7VZG - chains A and F of the 14 polymer chains in the assembly; structure by electron microscopy, 2.61 A resolution.

Chain A:
Molecule: PscA
From: Chloracidobacterium thermophilum
Reference sequence: G2LDR8 (G2LDR8_CHLTF); residue numbers follow UniProt; this construct covers 8-865
Sequence (858 residues; numbered 8 to 865; the number before each row is that of its first residue):
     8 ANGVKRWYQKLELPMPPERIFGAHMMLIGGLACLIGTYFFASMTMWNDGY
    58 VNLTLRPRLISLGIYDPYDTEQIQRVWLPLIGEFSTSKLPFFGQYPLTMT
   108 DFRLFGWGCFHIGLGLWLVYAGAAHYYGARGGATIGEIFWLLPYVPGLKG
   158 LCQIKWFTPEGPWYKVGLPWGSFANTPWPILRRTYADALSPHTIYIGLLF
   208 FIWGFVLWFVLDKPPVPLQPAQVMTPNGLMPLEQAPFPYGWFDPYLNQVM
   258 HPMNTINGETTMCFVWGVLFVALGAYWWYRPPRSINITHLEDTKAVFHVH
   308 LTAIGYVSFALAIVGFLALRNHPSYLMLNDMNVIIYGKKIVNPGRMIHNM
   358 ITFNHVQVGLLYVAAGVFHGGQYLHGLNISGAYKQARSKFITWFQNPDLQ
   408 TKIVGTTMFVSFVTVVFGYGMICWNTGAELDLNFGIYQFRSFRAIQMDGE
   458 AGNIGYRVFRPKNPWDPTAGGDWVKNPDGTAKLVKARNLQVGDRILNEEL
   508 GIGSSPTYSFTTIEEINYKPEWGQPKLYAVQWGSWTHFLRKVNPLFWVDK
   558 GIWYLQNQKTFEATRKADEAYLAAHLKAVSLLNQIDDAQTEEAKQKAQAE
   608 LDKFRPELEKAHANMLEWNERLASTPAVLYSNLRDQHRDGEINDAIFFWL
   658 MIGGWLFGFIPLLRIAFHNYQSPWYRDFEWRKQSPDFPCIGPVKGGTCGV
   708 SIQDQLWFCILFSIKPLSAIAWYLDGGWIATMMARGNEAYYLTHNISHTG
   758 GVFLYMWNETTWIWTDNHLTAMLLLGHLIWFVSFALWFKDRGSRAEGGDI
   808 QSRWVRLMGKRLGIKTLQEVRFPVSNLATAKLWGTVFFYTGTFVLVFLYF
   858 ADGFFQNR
Disordered / not traced: 8-11
Bound ions: bacteriochlorophyll a Mg near Glu266 (its only coordinating residue here); 4Fe-4S cluster Fe: Cys705 (shared with 2 residues of chain a); Ca2+: Asp732, Glu766, Tyr856, Asp859, Gly860; Zn ion near His784 (its only coordinating residue here)
Ligand contacts:
  - 2GO ([methyl 9-acetyl-14-ethyl-20-hydroxy-4,8,13,18-tetramethyl-3-{3-oxo-3-[(3,7,11,15-tetramethylhexadec-2-en-1-yl)oxy]propyl}-3,4,20,21-tetradehydrophorbine-21-carboxylatato(2-)-kappa~4~N~23~,N~24~,N~25~,N~26~]zinc), molecule 1: Val422, Tyr426, Ile429, Leu657, Gly661, Phe664, Ile721, Lys722, Pro723, Ser725, Ala726, Trp729, Ile736, Val759, Met763, Trp764, Thr767, Ile770, Leu780, His784, Trp787, Phe845, Thr849, Leu852, Val853, Tyr856
  - 2GO, molecule 2: Phe760, Met763, Trp764
  - 84Q ([(2S)-2-[2-azanylethoxy(oxidanyl)phosphoryl]oxy-2-(13-methyltetradecanoyloxy)ethyl] 13-methyltetradecanoate): His258, Met260, Asn261, Met269, Trp273, Ala317, Leu318, Val321, Gly322, Ala325, Leu326, Ile358, His362, Ala634, Asp642
  - 85I ([(2R)-2-[2-(methylamino)ethoxy-oxidanyl-phosphoryl]oxy-2-(13-methyltetradecanoyloxy)ethyl] 13-methyltetradecanoate), molecule 1: Lys12, Trp14, Val789, Pro830, Val831, Ser832, Asn833, Thr836, Trp840, Phe844
  - 85I, molecule 2: Tyr313, Phe316, Ile320, Phe323, Leu324, Arg327, Arg352, Thr359, Val363, Leu552, Leu636, Tyr637, Ser638, Arg645, Phe655, Met658, Ile659, Trp662, Leu663, Phe666, Ile727, Tyr730, Leu731, Gly733, Phe861, Gln863
  - 85I, molecule 3: Gly412, Met415, Phe416, Phe419
  - 85I, molecule 4: Val789, Ala792, Leu793, Arg801, Gln808, Trp811, Phe829, Pro830, Val831, Ser832, Trp840, Phe844
  - 85N ([(2S)-2-[[(1R)-1,2-bis(13-methyltetradecanoyloxy)ethoxy]methyl]-3-oxidanyl-3-oxidanylidene-propyl]-trimethyl-azanium), molecule 1: Trp431, Phe441, Ile443, Tyr444, Phe446, Gly540
  - 85N, molecule 2: Trp811, Val812, Met815, Thr823, Leu824, Glu826, Val827, Arg828, Phe829
  - bacteriochlorophyll a (BCL), molecule 1: Leu18, Leu20, Met22, Arg26, Ile27, Ala30, His31, Met33, Leu34, Gly37, Cys40, Leu41, Thr44, Val126, Tyr133, Thr300, Val303, Phe304, His307, Leu308, Ile311
  - bacteriochlorophyll a (BCL), molecule 2: Pro24, Ile27, Phe28, His31, Met32, Ile35, Leu121, Leu125, Phe180, Ile187, Leu188, Arg189, Arg190, Thr191, Tyr192, Ala195, Pro198, His199, Tyr202, Ile203, Leu205, Leu206, Ile209
  - bacteriochlorophyll a (BCL), molecule 3: Phe28, Met32, Trp124, Leu125, Tyr127, Ala128, Ala131, His132, Val173, Gly174, Leu175, Pro176, Phe180, Thr183, Trp185, Tyr202
  - bacteriochlorophyll a (BCL), molecule 4: Leu38, Leu41, Ile42, Tyr45, Thr61, Leu62, Ile311, Ser315, Leu318, Ile358, Asn361, His362, Val365, Tyr369
  - bacteriochlorophyll a (BCL), molecule 5: Tyr45, Tyr57, Val58, Thr61, Leu62, Met357, Ile358, Phe360, Asn361, Gln364, Leu368, Val843, Tyr846, Thr847, Phe850, Val851, Val853, Phe854, Phe857
  - bacteriochlorophyll a (BCL), molecule 6: Pro64, Arg65, Ser68, Phe207, Met260, Asn261, Thr262, Ile263, Gly265, Glu266, Met269, Cys270, Trp273, Phe277, Leu318, Ala325, Leu326, His329, Ser331, Tyr332
  - bacteriochlorophyll a (BCL), molecule 7: Tyr192, Ala193, Ala195, Leu196, His199, Thr200, Ile203, Leu206, Ile209, Trp210, Pro289, Ile294, Leu297, Glu298, Val303, Val306, His307, Ala310, Ile311
  - bacteriochlorophyll a (BCL), molecule 8: His296, Leu297, Ala302, His305, Val306, Thr309, Ala310, Tyr313, Phe316, Ala317, Val370, Val374, Gly377, Gly378, Tyr380, Leu381, Phe397, Ile398, Phe401, Leu669, Leu670, Ala673, Phe674
  - chlorophyll a (CLA), molecule 1: Tyr15, Gln16, Lys17, Leu18, Glu19, Leu20, Phe304, Leu308, Leu368, Tyr369, Ala372, Phe375, His376, Gln379, Gln710, Leu713, Trp714, Ile717
  - chlorophyll a (CLA), molecule 2: Ile35, Leu38, Ala39, Ile42, Phe46, Leu62, Arg65, Leu66, Leu69, Ile71, Trp114, Phe117, His118, Leu121, Leu125, Ile203, Leu206, Phe207, Trp210, Val213, Phe277, Ile311, Val314, Leu318
  - chlorophyll a (CLA), molecule 3: Gly56, Tyr57, Val58, Ile342, Tyr343, His775, Ala778, Met779, Leu782, Val851, Phe854
  - chlorophyll a (CLA), molecule 4: Met415, Ser418, Phe419, Val422, Val423, Tyr426, Phe664, Ile667, Arg671, Phe715, Leu718, Phe719
  - chlorophyll a (CLA), molecule 5: Val422, Val423, Tyr426, Gly427, Cys430, Thr433, Gly434, Leu439, Phe441, Phe664, Leu718, Phe719, Lys722, Met739, Val759, Phe760, Met763, Trp787, Phe845
  - chlorophyll a (CLA), molecule 6: Leu439, Asn440, Phe441
  - chlorophyll a (CLA), molecule 7: Leu781, Leu782, His784, Leu785, Trp787, Phe788, Phe791
  - chlorophyll a (CLA), molecule 8: Leu785, Phe788, Val789, Phe791, Ala792, Phe795, Asp797, Ser800, Arg801, Gly804, Gly805, Gln808
  - lycopene (LYC): His31, Leu34, Ile35, Leu38, Leu41, Tyr45, Val58, Tyr192, His199, His307
  - 4Fe-4S cluster (SF4): Pro695, Cys696, Gly698, Pro699, Thr704, Cys705, Lys796, Leu834
From the paper describing this entry:
  - 2GO coordination: His784
  - binding site for 85I: Arg801
  - Ca2+ coordination: Asp732, Tyr856, Asp859, Gly860
  - binding site for 2GO: His784

Chain F:
Molecule: PscF
From: Chloracidobacterium thermophilum
Reference sequence: G2LEN5 (G2LEN5_CHLTF); residue numbers follow UniProt; this construct covers 1-35
Sequence (35 residues; each row starts with the number of its first residue):
     1 MWNVVGQIISVLCFFILTVGTLFGIVYVSHLLSRG
Ligand contacts:
  - 85I ([(2R)-2-[2-(methylamino)ethoxy-oxidanyl-phosphoryl]oxy-2-(13-methyltetradecanoyloxy)ethyl] 13-methyltetradecanoate), molecule 1: Thr21, Leu22, Phe23, Ile25
  - 85I, molecule 2: Thr21, Leu22, Gly24, Ile25, Val26, Val28, Ser29, Leu32, Ser33
  - 85N ([(2S)-2-[[(1R)-1,2-bis(13-methyltetradecanoyloxy)ethoxy]methyl]-3-oxidanyl-3-oxidanylidene-propyl]-trimethyl-azanium), molecule 1: Asn3, Gly6, Gln7, Ile9, Ser10, Cys13, Phe14, Leu17, Thr18
  - 85N, molecule 2: Gly20, Phe23, Gly24, Val26, Tyr27, Val28, His30
  - chlorophyll a (CLA), molecule 1: Phe14, Thr18, Val19
  - chlorophyll a (CLA), molecule 2: Thr18, Thr21, Leu22

Chain A / chain F interface:
Contacting residue pairs (19):
  Val423(A) - Phe15(F)
  Phe424(A) - Phe15(F)
  Gly427(A) - Phe14(F)
  Gly427(A) - Phe15(F)
  Met428(A) - Val11(F)  hydrophobic
  Met428(A) - Phe15(F)  hydrophobic
  Trp431(A) - Ser10(F)
  Trp431(A) - Val11(F)
  Trp431(A) - Phe14(F)  hydrophobic
  Tyr444(A) - Ser10(F)
  Glu521(A) - Asn3(F)
  Trp539(A) - Gln7(F)
  Gly540(A) - Gln7(F)  hydrogen bond (backbone-side chain)
  Ser541(A) - Gln7(F)
  Trp542(A) - Gln7(F)  hydrogen bond (backbone-side chain)
  Thr543(A) - Gln7(F)
  Phe545(A) - Val4(F)  hydrophobic
  Phe545(A) - Gln7(F)
  Phe545(A) - Ile8(F)  hydrophobic
Interface residues without a listed pair, chain A (15 interface residues in all): Phe419, Cys430
Interface residues without a listed pair, chain F (10 interface residues in all): Val19, Phe23

Overview:
Chain A and chain F form an interface of 15 and 10 residues respectively, with 2 hydrogen bonds. Among the
polar pairs are Gly540(A)-Gln7(F) and Trp542(A)-Gln7(F). From the paper: a binding site for 85I at Arg801(A);
a binding site for 2GO at His784(A).
Here chain A is PscA and chain F is PscF, both from Chloracidobacterium thermophilum. Entry 7VZG (Structure of
the Acidobacteria homodimeric reaction center bound with cytochrome c (the larger form)) was determined by
electron microscopy, deposited together with 7VZR.
